PDB entry 1W8E | X-ray diffraction, 2.20 A resolution | chain A

Chain A:
Protein: Spore coat protein A
From: Bacillus subtilis
Reference sequence: P07788 (COTA_BACSU); residues 1-513 here = UniProt positions 1-513
Amino-acid sequence (513 residues; each row starts with the number of its first residue):
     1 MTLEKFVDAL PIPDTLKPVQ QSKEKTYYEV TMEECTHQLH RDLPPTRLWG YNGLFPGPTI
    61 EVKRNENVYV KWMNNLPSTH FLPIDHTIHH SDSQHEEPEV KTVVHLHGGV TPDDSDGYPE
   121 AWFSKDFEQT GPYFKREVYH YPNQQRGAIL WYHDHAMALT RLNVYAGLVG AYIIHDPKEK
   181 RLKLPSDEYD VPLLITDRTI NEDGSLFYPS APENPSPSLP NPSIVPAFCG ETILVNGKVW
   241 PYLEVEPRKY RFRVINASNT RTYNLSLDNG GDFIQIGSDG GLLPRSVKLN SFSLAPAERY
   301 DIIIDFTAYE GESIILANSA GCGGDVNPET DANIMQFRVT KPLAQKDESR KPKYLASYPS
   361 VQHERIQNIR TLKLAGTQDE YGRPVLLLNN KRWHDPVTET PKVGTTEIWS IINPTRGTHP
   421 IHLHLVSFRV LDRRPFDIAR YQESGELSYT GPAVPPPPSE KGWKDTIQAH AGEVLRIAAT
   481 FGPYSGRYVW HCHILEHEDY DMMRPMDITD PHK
Unresolved in the structure: 1, 91-95, 512-513
Disulfide bonds: C229-C322
Ion coordination: Cu ion site 1: H105, H422 (together with peroxide ion); Cu ion site 2: H107, H153, H493 (together with peroxide ion); Cu ion site 3: H155, H424, H491 (together with peroxide ion); Cu ion site 4: H419, C492, H497
Ligand contacts: peroxide ion (PER): H105, H107, H153, H155, H422, H424, H491, H493
Reported in the primary citation:
  - binding site for peroxide ion: E498
  - catalytic residues: E498 (proposed by the authors, not directly observed)

Overview:
Bound to chain A: peroxide ion. The Cu ion site 1 is built by H105 and H422. The Cu ion site 2 is built by
H107, H153 and H493. The paper reports the catalytic residue E498; a binding site for peroxide ion at E498.
Chain A is Spore coat protein A (Bacillus subtilis); the structure, 3D structure of CotA incubated with
hydrogen peroxide, was determined by X-ray diffraction together with 1W6L, 1W6W and 2BHF from the same study.
